PDB entry 7EU8 | electron microscopy, 4.07 A resolution (low resolution: residue-level contacts below are approximate; hydrogen-bond / salt-bridge calls are withheld) | chains A and D of the 4 polymer chains in the assembly

# Chain A
Protein: Glutamate receptor ionotropic, NMDA 1
From: Homo sapiens
UniProtKB: Q05586 (NMDZ1_HUMAN); residue numbers follow UniProt; this construct covers 1-847
Sequence (847 residues; each row starts with the number of its first residue):
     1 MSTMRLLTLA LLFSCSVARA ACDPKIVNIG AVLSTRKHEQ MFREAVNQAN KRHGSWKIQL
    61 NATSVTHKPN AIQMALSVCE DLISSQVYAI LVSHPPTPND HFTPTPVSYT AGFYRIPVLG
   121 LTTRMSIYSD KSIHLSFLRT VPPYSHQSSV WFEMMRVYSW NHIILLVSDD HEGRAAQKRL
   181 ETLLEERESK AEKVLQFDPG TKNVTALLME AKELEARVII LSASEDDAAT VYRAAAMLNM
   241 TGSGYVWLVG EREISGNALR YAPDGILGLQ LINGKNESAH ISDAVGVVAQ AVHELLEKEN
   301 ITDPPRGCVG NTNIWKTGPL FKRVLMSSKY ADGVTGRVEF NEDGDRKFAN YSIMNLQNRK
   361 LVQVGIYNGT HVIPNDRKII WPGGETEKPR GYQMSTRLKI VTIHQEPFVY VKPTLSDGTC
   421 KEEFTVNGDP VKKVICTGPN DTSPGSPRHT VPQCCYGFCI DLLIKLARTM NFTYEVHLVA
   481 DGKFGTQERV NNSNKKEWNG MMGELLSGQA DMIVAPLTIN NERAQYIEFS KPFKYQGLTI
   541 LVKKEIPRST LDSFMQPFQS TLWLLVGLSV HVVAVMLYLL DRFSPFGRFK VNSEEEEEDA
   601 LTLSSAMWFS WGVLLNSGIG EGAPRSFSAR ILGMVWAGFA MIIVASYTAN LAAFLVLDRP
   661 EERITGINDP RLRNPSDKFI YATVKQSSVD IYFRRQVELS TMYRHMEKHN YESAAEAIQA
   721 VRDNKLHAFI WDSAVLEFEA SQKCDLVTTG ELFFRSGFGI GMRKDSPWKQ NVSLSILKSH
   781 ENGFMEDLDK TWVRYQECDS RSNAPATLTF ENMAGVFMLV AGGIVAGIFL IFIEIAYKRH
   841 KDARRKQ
Disordered / not traced: 1-27, 53-57, 187-188, 490-495, 546-551, 583-602, 619-625, 800-806, 842-847
Cystine bridges: Cys436-Cys455, Cys744-Cys798
Covalently attached groups: N-acetylglucosamine (NAG) linked to Asn203
Curated features (UniProtKB/Swiss-Prot):
  - region: Leu603 to Pro624 (Pore-forming)
  - binding site (glycine): Pro516, Thr518, Arg523, Ser688, Asp732
  - glycosylation (N-linked (GlcNAc...) asparagine): Asn61, Asn203, Asn239, Asn276, Asn300, Asn350, Asn368, Asn440, Asn471, Asn491, Asn674, Asn771
  - natural variant: Arg217 (R217W: In NDHMSR), Asp227 (D227H: In NDHMSR; uncertain significance), Arg306 (R306Q: Found in a patient with schizophrenia; uncertain significance), Asp552 (D552E: In NDHMSD), Pro557 (P557R: In NDHMSD), Ser560 (S560SS: In NDHMSD), Gly618 (G618R: In NDHMSD), Gly620 (G620R: In NDHMSD), Ala637 (A637S: In NDHMSD; uncertain significance; A637V: In NDHMSD; uncertain significance), Gly638 (G638A: In NDHMSD; G638V: In NDHMSD), Met641 (M641I: In NDHMSD; M641L: In NDHMSD; M641V: In NDHMSD), Ile642 (I642T: In NDHMSD; uncertain significance), 14 further natural variant entries in UniProt
  - mutagenesis: Ile642 (I642L: Slight decrease in glutamate and glycine agonist potency; mutant channels are activated at 2-fold higher glutamate and glycine concentrations), Val644 (V644M: Increase in glutamate and glycine agonist potency; mutant channels are activated lower glutamate and glycine concentrations), Ala653 (A653G: Increase in glutamate and glycine agonist potency; mutant channels are activated lower glutamate and glycine concentrations), Met813 (M813V: Slight decrease in glycine agonist potency; no effect on glutamate agonist potency)

# Chain D
Protein: Glutamate receptor ionotropic, NMDA 2B
From: Homo sapiens
UniProtKB: Q13224 (NMDE2_HUMAN); residue numbers follow UniProt; this construct covers 1-842
Sequence (862 residues; each row starts with the number of its first residue):
     1 MKPRAECCSP KFWLVLAVLA VSGSRARSQK SPPSIGIAVI LVGTSDEVAI KDAHEKDDFH
    61 HLSVVPRVEL VAMNETDPKS IITRICDLMS DRKIQGVVFA DDTDQEAIAQ ILDFISAQTL
   121 TPILGIHGGS SMIMADKDES SMFFQFGPSI EQQASVMLNI MEEYDWYIFS IVTTYFPGYQ
   181 DFVNKIRSTI ENSFVGWELE EVLLLDMSLD DGDSKIQNQL KKLQSPIILL YCTKEEATYI
   241 FEVANSVGLT GYGYTWIVPS LVAGDTDTVP AEFPTGLISV SYDEWDYGLP ARVRDGIAII
   301 TTAASDMLSE HSFIPEPKSS CYNTHEKRIY QSNMLNRYLI NVTFEGRNLS FSEDGYQMHP
   361 KLVIILLNKE RKWERVGKWK DKSLQMKYYV WPRMCPETEE QEDDHLSIVT LEEAPFVIVE
   421 SVDPLSGTCM RNTVPCQKRI VTENKTDEEP GYIKKCCKGF CIDILKKISK SVKFTYDLYL
   481 VTNGKHGKKI NGTWNGMIGE VVMKRAYMAV GSLTINEERS EVVDFSVPFI ETGISVMVSR
   541 SNGTVSPSAF LEPFSADVWV MMFVMLLIVS AVAVFVFEYF SPVGYNRCLA DGREPGGPSF
   601 TIGKAIWLLW GLVFNNSVPV QNPKGTTSKI MVSVWAFFAV IFLASYTANL AAFMIQEEYV
   661 DQVSGLSDKK FQRPNDFSPP FRFGTVPNGS TERNIRNNYA EMHAYMGKFN QRGVDDALLS
   721 LKTGKLDAFI YDAAVLNYMA GRDEGCKLVT IGSGKVFAST GYGIAIQKDS GWKRQVDLAI
   781 LQLFGDGEME ELEALWLTGI CHNEKNEVMS SQLDIDNMAG VFYMLGAAMA LSLITFICEH
   841 LFLEVLFQGP AAAAWSHPQF EK
Disordered / not traced: 1-33, 43-44, 201-214, 249-252, 393-405, 439-450, 580-599, 804-808, 838-862
Cystine bridges: Cys429-Cys456, Cys436-Cys457
Covalently attached groups: N-acetylglucosamine (NAG) linked to Asn348, Asn542, Asn688
Sequence notes: expression tag (843-862)
Curated features (UniProtKB/Swiss-Prot):
  - region: Lys604 to Pro623 (Pore-forming)
  - binding site (Zn(2+)): His127, Glu284
  - binding site (L-glutamate): Thr514, Arg519, Ser690, Thr691, Asp732
  - site: Asn615 (Functional determinant of NMDA receptors)
  - glycosylation (N-linked (GlcNAc...) asparagine): Asn74, Asn341, Asn348, Asn444, Asn491, Asn542, Asn688
  - natural variant: Val15 (V15M: In DEE27; uncertain significance), Ile50 (I50N: Found in a patient with schizophrenia; uncertain significance), Leu362 (L362M: Found in a patient with schizophrenia; uncertain significance), Glu413 (E413G: In MRD6), Cys436 (C436R: In MRD6), Cys456 (C456Y: In MRD6), Cys461 (C461F: In MRD6), Arg540 (R540H: In DEE27), Pro553 (P553L: In MRD6), Asn615 (N615I: In DEE27), Val618 (V618G: In DEE27), Tyr646 (Y646C: In DEE27), 7 further natural variant entries in UniProt
  - mutagenesis: Pro553 (P553R: Changed glutamate-gated calcium ion channel activity characterized by increased glutamate and glycine potency and slowed response rise time and deactivation time course), Ala636 (A636P: Severely reduced localization to cell membrane; A636V: Reduced localization to cell membrane ...), Ala639 (A639V: Reduced localization to cell membrane. Affects glutamate-gated calcium ion channel activity resulting in increased agonist potency and mutant channels activated at lower glutamate and glycine ...), Ile641 (I641T: Reduced localization to cell membrane. Affects glutamate-gated calcium ion channel activity resulting in increased agonist potency and mutant channels activated at lower glutamate and glycine ...), Asn649 (N649T: Affects glutamate-gated calcium ion channel activity resulting in increased agonist potency and mutant channels activated at lower glutamate and glycine concentrations), Ala652 (A652G: No significant effect on glutamate and glycine agonist potency), Ile655 (I655F: Reduced localization to cell membrane), Met818 (M818V: Increased glutamate and glycine agonist potency)

# Interface between chain A and chain D
Contacting residue pairs (50):
  Ile519(A) - Leu781(D)
  Asn520(A) - Leu781(D)
  Asn521(A) - Leu781(D)
  Ala524(A) - Leu778(D)
  Ala524(A) - Leu781(D)
  Gln525(A) - Leu778(D)
  Phe529(A) - Leu781(D)
  Lys531(A) - Phe525(D)
  Lys531(A) - Ser526(D)
  Pro532(A) - Pro528(D)
  Tyr535(A) - Pro528(D)
  Tyr535(A) - Glu531(D)
  Tyr535(A) - Ser759(D)
  Tyr535(A) - Thr760(D)
  Trp563(A) - Phe637(D)
  Trp608(A) - Lys629(D)
  Leu615(A) - Ser633(D)
  Leu615(A) - Ala636(D)
  Asn616(A) - Val640(D)
  Tyr647(A) - Ile641(D)
  Thr648(A) - Ala644(D)
  Leu651(A) - Ser645(D)
  Leu651(A) - Ala648(D)
  Ala652(A) - Ala648(D)
  Leu655(A) - Ala648(D)
  Leu655(A) - Asn649(D)
  Leu655(A) - Ala652(D)
  Val656(A) - Ala652(D)
  Val656(A) - Ile655(D)
  Tyr692(A) - Gly785(D)
  Gln696(A) - Gly785(D)
  Phe754(A) - Phe784(D)
  Arg755(A) - Phe784(D)
  Leu777(A) - Ile515(D)
  Leu777(A) - Asn516(D)
  Leu777(A) - Glu517(D)
  Leu777(A) - Ser520(D)
  His780(A) - Ala758(D)
  His780(A) - Ser759(D)
  Glu781(A) - Asn694(D)
  Thr807(A) - Phe554(D)
  Thr807(A) - Asn649(D)
  Leu808(A) - Ser555(D)
  Phe810(A) - Asp557(D)
  Met813(A) - Val558(D)
  Phe817(A) - Met561(D)
  Phe817(A) - Met562(D)
  Phe817(A) - Met565(D)
  Phe817(A) - Trp635(D)
  Ile831(A) - Thr627(D)
Also at the interface, not in a pair above, chain A (40 interface residues in all): Phe533, Leu614, Ser617, Phe753, Leu774, Thr809, Val816, Val820
Also at the interface, not in a pair above, chain D (45 interface residues in all): Val527, Val632, Val634, Phe638, Gly761, Gln782, Asp786, Glu790

# Overview
40 residues of chain A face 45 of chain D across their interface. N-acetylglucosamine is covalently linked to
Asn203(A). Covalently linked N-acetylglucosamine: at Asn348(D), Asn542(D) and Asn688(D).
Chain A is Glutamate receptor ionotropic, NMDA 1 and chain D is Glutamate receptor ionotropic, NMDA 2B, both
from Homo sapiens; the structure, Structure of the human GluN1-GluN2B NMDA receptor in complex with
S-ketamine,glycine and glutamate, was determined by electron microscopy together with 7EU7 from the same
study.
